6MV2 - chain A; structure by X-ray diffraction, 2.05 A resolution.

[Chain A]
Molecule: Cytochrome b5 reductase 4
Source organism: Homo sapiens
Notes: EC 1.6.2.2; fragment: CS-b5R domains (residues 164-521)
UniProt: Q7L1T6 (NB5R4_HUMAN); residues 164-521 here = UniProt positions 164-521
Amino-acid sequence (367 residues; numbered 155 to 521; the number before each row is that of its first residue):
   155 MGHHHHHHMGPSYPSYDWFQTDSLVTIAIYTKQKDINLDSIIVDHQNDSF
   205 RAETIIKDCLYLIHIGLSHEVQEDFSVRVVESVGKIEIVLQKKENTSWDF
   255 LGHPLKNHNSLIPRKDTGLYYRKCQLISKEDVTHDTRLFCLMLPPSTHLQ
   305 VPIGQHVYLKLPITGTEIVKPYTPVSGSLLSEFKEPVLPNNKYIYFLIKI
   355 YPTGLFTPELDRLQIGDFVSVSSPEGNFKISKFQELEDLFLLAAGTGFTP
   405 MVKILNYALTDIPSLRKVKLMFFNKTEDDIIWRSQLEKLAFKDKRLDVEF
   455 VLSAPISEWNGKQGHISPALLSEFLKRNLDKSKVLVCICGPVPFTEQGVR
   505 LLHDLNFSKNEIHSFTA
Unresolved in the structure: 155-165
Differences from the reference sequence: initiating methionine (155); expression tag (156-163)
Small-molecule neighbours:
  - FAD (flavin-adenine dinucleotide): H310, K324, P325, Y326, T327, L351, I352, K353, Y355, T357, G358, L359, F360, T361, P362, T400, T403, T520, A521
  - NADP (NAP; NADP nicotinamide-adenine-dinucleotide phosphate): T327, K353, Y355, A398, G399, T400, G401, T403, P404, F427, N428, K429, S457, H469, I470, C493, G494, P495, P497, F498, F519, T520, A521

[In short]
Bound to chain A: flavin-adenine dinucleotide and NADP.
Chain A is Cytochrome b5 reductase 4 (Homo sapiens); the structure, 2.05A resolution structure of the CS-b5R
domains of human Ncb5or (NADP+ form), was determined by X-ray diffraction (same publication as 6MV1).
